5GUS - chain A; structure by X-ray diffraction, 1.95 A resolution.

Chain A:
Molecule: Helix-turn-helix domain-containing protein
Organism: Zymomonas mobilis subsp. mobilis (strain ATCC 10988 / DSM 424 / LMG 404 / NCIMB 8938 / NRRL B-806 / ZM1)
UniProtKB: A0A0H3G0N3 (A0A0H3G0N3_ZYMMA); residues 1-148 here = UniProt positions 1-148
Chain sequence (148 residues; each row starts with the number of its first residue):
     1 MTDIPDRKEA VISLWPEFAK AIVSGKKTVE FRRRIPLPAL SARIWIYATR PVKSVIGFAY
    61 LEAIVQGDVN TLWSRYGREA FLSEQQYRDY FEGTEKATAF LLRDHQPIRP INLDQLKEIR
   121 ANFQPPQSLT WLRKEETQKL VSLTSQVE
Not modelled in the structure: 1-2, 146-148
Curated features (UniProtKB/Swiss-Prot):
  - mutagenesis: Y47 (Y47F: Significantly reduced binding to ssRNA and ssDNA, and impaired ribonuclease activity), K53 (K53E: Reduced binding to ssRNA and ssDNA. No effect on ribonuclease activity), S128 (S128A: Slightly reduced binding to ssRNA and ssDNA. No effect on ribonuclease activity)
Small-molecule neighbours: PE8 (3,6,9,12,15,18,21-heptaoxatricosane-1,23-diol): S13, L14, W15, F18, R32, L82, Q86, Y90, P125, P126, Q127
Reported in the primary citation:
  - mutagenesis - K53E: decreased binding to ssRNA
  - mutagenesis - K53E: decreased binding to ssDNA
  - mutagenesis - S128A: decreased binding to nucleic acids
  - mutagenesis - Y47F: decreased binding to RNA
  - mutagenesis - Y47F: decreased binding to DNA
  - mutagenesis - Y47F: decreased catalytic activity on RNA

Summary:
Ligands of chain A: compound PE8. From UniProt: 3 mutagenesis sites. From the paper: K53E reduces binding to
ssRNA; K53E reduces binding to ssDNA.
Chain A is Helix-turn-helix domain-containing protein (Zymomonas mobilis subsp. mobilis (strain ATCC 10988 /
DSM 424 / LMG 404 / NCIMB 8938 / NRRL B-806 / ZM1)); the structure, Crystal structure of ASCH domain from
Zymomonas mobilis, was determined by X-ray diffraction, deposited together with 5Y6B, 5Y6C and 5GUQ.
